7O0V - chains H2 and M of the 86 polymer chains in the assembly; structure by electron microscopy, 2.50 A resolution.

== Chain H2 ==
Protein: RC-Hc
From: Gemmatimonas phototrophica
Chain sequence (181 residues; row label = number of the first residue in the row; note: 1 number in that range is skipped by the numbering (no residue carries it; nothing is unmodelled there); numbering starts at 0):
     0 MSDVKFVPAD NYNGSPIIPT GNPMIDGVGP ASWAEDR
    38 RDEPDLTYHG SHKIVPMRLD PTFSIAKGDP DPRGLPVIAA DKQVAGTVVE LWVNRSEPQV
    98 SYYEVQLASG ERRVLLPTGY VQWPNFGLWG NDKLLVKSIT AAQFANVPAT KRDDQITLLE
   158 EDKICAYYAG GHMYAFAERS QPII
Not modelled in the structure: 0, 176-181

== Chain M ==
Protein: RC-M
From: Gemmatimonas phototrophica
Chain sequence (367 residues; each row starts with the number of its first residue):
     1 MLEYQNLFTR VQVRTVPEPG IPIDESTGTR YGTGTFSYLA GKFGDAQIGP IYLGWAGVLS
    61 LIFGFIAIEI IGLNMWASVG WDPVEFIRQL PWLALEPPPP QYGLRVPPLN QGGWYLMAGF
   121 FLTVSIILWW IRIYRRARAL QMGSHLPWAF ASAIFLYSTF FFQPLLVGSW SEMVPFGIFP
   181 HLDWTSAFSI RYGNLYYNPF HALSIAFLYG SAVLFAMHGA TILAVARMGG EREIEQITDR
   241 GTAAERSMLF WRWCMGFNAT MESIHRWAWW FAVLTTFTGG IGILLTGTVV DNWYLWGVKH
   301 GLVAPYPAQN QLTPEQQDLL RGRYQGTAPD SFPSYVVPQN ATMPDTAAAP IVTDSITTDS
   361 TKTGGTQ
Not modelled in the structure: 1-8, 22-35, 338-367
Glycans and other covalent adducts: alpha-D-mannopyranose (MAN) linked to S331
Ion coordination: Fe ion: H218, E233, H265 (shared with 2 residues of chain L)
Ligand contacts:
  - 0V9 ((19R,22S)-25-amino-22-hydroxy-22-oxido-16-oxo-17,21,23-trioxa-22lambda~5~-phosphapentacosan-19-yl (9Z)-hexadec-9-enoate), molecule 1: L104, F120, V124, I127, F155, F161, F162, L165, L166, G168, L284
  - 0V9, molecule 2: F200, F277, I281, L285, V289
  - bacteriochlorophyll a (BCL), molecule 1: I68, I71, L122, I126, F150, A153, I154, L156, Y157, F160, F176, W184, T185, S186, F188, S189, N194, L195, Y196, H201, S204, I205, L208, Y209, T275, T276, G279, G280, G282, I283
  - bacteriochlorophyll a (BCL), molecule 2: I68, Y157, F160, V174, I178, H181, L182, W184, T185
  - bacteriochlorophyll a (BCL), molecule 3: T185, Y196, Y209
  - bacteriochlorophyll a (BCL), molecule 4: Y196, A202, I205, A206, Y209, G210, V213, F271
  - bacteriopheophytin a (BPH), molecule 1: V58, S60, L61, I62, G64, F65, S125, I126, W129, I133, L146, A149, F150, A153, A272, V273, T276
  - bacteriopheophytin a (BPH), molecule 2: Y209, A212, V213, A216, M217, W251, C254, M255
  - tetramyristoyl-cardiolipin (CD4; (2R,5R,11R,14R)-5,8,11-trihydroxy-5,11-dioxido-17-oxo-2,14-bis(tetradecanoyloxy)-4,6,10,12,16-pentaoxa-5,11-diphosphatriacont-1-yl tetradecanoate), molecule 1: W55, F63, F120, V124, I127, L128, W130, I131, Y134, R135
  - tetramyristoyl-cardiolipin (CD4), molecule 2: R138, M142, G143, S144, H145, W148, A151, S152, F155, R266, W269, W270, V273, F277
  - tetramyristoyl-cardiolipin (CD4), molecule 3: R252, M255, G256, F257, W267, F271
  - spirilloxanthin (CRT): I68, E69, I71, G72, L73, M75, W76, F86, Y115, L116, G119, F120, T123, Y157, F160, F161, W170, M173, V174, P175, F176, G177, I178, H181
  - alpha-D-mannopyranose / alpha-L-rhamnopyranose / V75: T327, A328, P329, D330, P333, Y335
  - menaquinone 8 (MQ8), molecule 1: P83, V84, I87
  - menaquinone 8 (MQ8), molecule 2: V213, L214, M217, H218, T221, A244, S247, M248, W251, M255, F257, N258, A259, T260, M261, I264, W267, F271
  - phosphatidylglycerol (PGW; (1R)-2-{[(S)-{[(2S)-2,3-dihydroxypropyl]oxy}(hydroxy)phosphoryl]oxy}-1-[(hexadecanoyloxy)methyl]ethyl (9Z)-octadec-9-enoate): P199, L203, A206, W296, H300, G301, L302

== Interface between chain H2 and chain M ==
Pairs across the interface - 58 pairs, chain H2 then chain M:
  P29(H2) - R246(M)  hydrogen bond (backbone-side chain)
  S31(H2) - T242(M)  hydrogen bond (backbone-side chain)
  S31(H2) - R246(M)  hydrogen bond (backbone-side chain)
  W32(H2) - T242(M)
  A33(H2) - R240(M)
  A33(H2) - G241(M)
  A33(H2) - T242(M)
  A33(H2) - E245(M)
  D35(H2) - R240(M)  salt bridge
  R36(H2) - Q236(M)
  R36(H2) - D239(M)  hydrogen bond (side chain-backbone)
  R36(H2) - R240(M)
  R36(H2) - G241(M)
  R38(H2) - D239(M)  salt bridge
  D42(H2) - R232(M)  salt bridge
  D42(H2) - E235(M)
  Y45(H2) - F43(M)
  H46(H2) - G20(M)  hydrogen bond (side chain-backbone)
  H46(H2) - I21(M)
  S48(H2) - I21(M)
  K50(H2) - E235(M)  salt bridge
  I51(H2) - R232(M)
  T59(H2) - R14(M)
  T59(H2) - T15(M)
  T59(H2) - V16(M)  hydrogen bond (backbone-backbone)
  T59(H2) - P17(M)
  F60(H2) - R14(M)
  F60(H2) - T15(M)
  S61(H2) - V13(M)
  S61(H2) - R14(M)  hydrogen bond (backbone-backbone)
  I62(H2) - Q12(M)
  A63(H2) - Q12(M)  hydrogen bond (backbone-backbone)
  A63(H2) - R14(M)
  D66(H2) - R10(M)
  D66(H2) - V11(M)  hydrogen bond (side chain-backbone)
  D66(H2) - Q12(M)  hydrogen bond (side chain-backbone)
  P67(H2) - R10(M)
  P67(H2) - V11(M)
  P69(H2) - V11(M)
  P95(H2) - V13(M)
  P95(H2) - T15(M)
  Q96(H2) - V13(M)
  V97(H2) - V13(M)  hydrophobic
  Y100(H2) - V11(M)
  G116(H2) - R227(M)
  Y117(H2) - R227(M)
  Y117(H2) - M228(M)
  W120(H2) - T9(M)
  W120(H2) - V11(M)
  F123(H2) - T9(M)
  L155(H2) - R232(M)
  L155(H2) - D239(M)
  E158(H2) - R232(M)  salt bridge
  D159(H2) - G241(M)
  D159(H2) - T242(M)  hydrogen bond (side chain-backbone)
  C162(H2) - R227(M)
  A166(H2) - M228(M)  hydrophobic
  A166(H2) - R246(M)
Interface residues without a listed pair, chain H2 (41 interface residues in all): G28, A30, T44, V90, N91, G124, A163
Interface residues without a listed pair, chain M (25 interface residues in all): F36, Q141

== Summary ==
41 residues of chain H2 and 25 residues of chain M are in contact, with 11 hydrogen bonds and 5 salt bridges.
Among the polar pairs are D35(H2)-R240(M), R38(H2)-D239(M) and D42(H2)-R232(M).
Chain H2 is RC-Hc and chain M is RC-M, both from Gemmatimonas phototrophica; the structure, Cryo-EM structure
(model_2a) of the RC-dLH complex from Gemmatimonas phototrophica at 2.5 A, was determined by electron
microscopy, deposited together with 7O0U, 7O0W and 7O0X.
